7ZKN - chains B and E of the 4 polymer chains in the assembly; structure by X-ray diffraction, 3.03 A resolution.

== Chain B ==
Molecule: Thrombin heavy chain
Organism: Homo sapiens
Notes: EC 3.4.21.5
UniProt: P00734 (THRB_HUMAN); the construct lacks a stretch of the UniProt sequence and is renumbered around it, so the offset changes along the chain: 16-36 = UniProt 364-384; 37-60 = UniProt 386-409; 61-77 = UniProt 419-435; 78-97 = UniProt 437-456; 6 more segments
Amino-acid sequence (259 residues; numbered 16 to 247 plus 30 insertion-coded residues; 3 numbers in that range are skipped by the numbering (no residue carries them; nothing is unmodelled there); the number before each row is that of its first residue; a row labelled like 60A-60I holds insertion residues (60A, then the next letters in order)):
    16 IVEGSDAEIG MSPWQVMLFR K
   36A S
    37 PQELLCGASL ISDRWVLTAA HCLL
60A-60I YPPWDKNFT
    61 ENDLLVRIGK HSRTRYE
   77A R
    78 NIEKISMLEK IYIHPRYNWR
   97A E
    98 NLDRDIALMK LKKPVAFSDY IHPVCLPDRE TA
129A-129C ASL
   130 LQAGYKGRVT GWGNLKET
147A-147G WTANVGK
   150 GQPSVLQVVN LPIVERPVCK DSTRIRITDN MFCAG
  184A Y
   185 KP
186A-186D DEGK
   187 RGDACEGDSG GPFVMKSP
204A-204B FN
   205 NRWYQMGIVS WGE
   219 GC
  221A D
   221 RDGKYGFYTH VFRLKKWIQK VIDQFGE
Unresolved in the structure: 147A-147G
Disulfides: Cys42-Cys58, Cys168-Cys182, Cys191-Cys220
Covalent attachments: compound 0G6 linked to His57, Ser195; N-acetylglucosamine (NAG) linked to Asn60G
Residues lining bound ligands: 0G6 (D-phenylalanyl-N-[(2S,3S)-6-{[amino(iminio)methyl]amino}-1-chloro-2-hydroxyhexan-3-yl]-L-prolinamide): Tyr60A, Trp60D, Glu97A, Asn98, Leu99, Ile174, Asp189, Ala190, Cys191, Glu192, Gly193, Asp194, Val213, Ser214, Trp215, Gly216, Glu217, Gly219, Cys220, Gly226, Phe227
Curated features (UniProtKB/Swiss-Prot):
  - region: Ala183 to Val200 (High affinity receptor-binding region which is also known as the TP508 peptide)
  - active site (Charge relay system): His57, Asp102, Ser195
  - glycosylation: Asn60G (N-linked (GlcNAc...) (complex) asparagine)
From the paper describing this entry:
  - binding site for TBA-NNp/DDp: Arg93

== Chain E ==
Molecule: TBA-NNp/DDp
Sequence (15 nucleotides; each row starts with the number of its first residue):
     1 GGTTGGTGTG GTTGG
Covalent attachments: compound JL0 linked to DG1; compound JKR linked to DG15
Bound ions: K+: DG1, DG2, DG5, DG6, DG10, DG11, DG14, DG15
Residues lining bound ligands: JL0 (3-[13-methyl-5,7,12,14-tetrakis(oxidanylidene)-6,13-diazatetracyclo[6.6.2.04,16.011,15]hexadeca-1(15),2,4(16),8,10-pentaen-6-yl]propyl 3-[5,7,12,14-tetrakis(oxidanylidene)-13-(3-oxidanylpropyl)-6,13-diazatetracyclo[6.6.2.04,16.011,15]hexadeca-1,3,8(16),9,11(15)-pentaen-6-yl]propyl hydrogen phosphate): DG6, DT9, DG10

== Chain B / chain E interface ==
Residue-residue contacts (19; chain B residue first):
  Ile24(B) - DT3(E)  sugar contact
  Arg75(B) - DG2(E)  base contact
  Arg75(B) - DT3(E)  hydrogen bond to the base
  Arg75(B) - DT4(E)  hydrogen bond to the base
  Arg75(B) - DT13(E)  hydrogen bond to the base
  Arg75(B) - DG14(E)  base contact
  Tyr76(B) - DT12(E)  stacking on the base
  Tyr76(B) - DT13(E)  hydrogen bond to the sugar
  Glu77(B) - DT3(E)  hydrogen bond to the base
  Arg77A(B) - DT4(E)  hydrogen bond to the base
  Arg77A(B) - DG5(E)  salt bridge to the phosphate
  Arg77A(B) - DG11(E)  base contact
  Arg77A(B) - DT13(E)  base contact
  Asn78(B) - DT4(E)  phosphate contact
  Asn78(B) - DG5(E)  hydrogen bond to the phosphate
  Ile79(B) - DT3(E)  base contact
  Ile79(B) - DT4(E)  base contact
  Ile82(B) - DT12(E)  base contact
  Tyr117(B) - DT3(E)  hydrogen bond to the phosphate
Other interface residues (no listed pair), chain B (12 interface residues in all): His71, Ser72, Thr74

== Overview ==
12 residues of chain B and 8 residues of chain E are in contact, with 8 hydrogen bonds, 1 salt bridge and 1
aromatic stacking contact. Among the polar pairs are Arg75(B)-DT3(E), Arg75(B)-DT4(E) and Arg75(B)-DT13(E).
Compound 0G6 is covalently linked to Ser195(B). Covalently linked N-acetylglucosamine: at Asn60G(B). The paper
reports a binding site for TBA-NNp/DDp at Arg93(B).
Here chain B is Thrombin heavy chain (Homo sapiens) and chain E is TBA-NNp/DDp. Entry 7ZKN (X-ray structure of
the complex between human alpha thrombin and a pseudo-cyclic thrombin binding aptamer (TBA-NNp/DDp) ...) was
determined by X-ray diffraction together with 7ZKL, 7ZKM and 7ZKO from the same study.
